PDB entry 3P6Z | X-ray diffraction, 1.70 A resolution | chains A and B of the 3 polymer chains in the assembly

Chain A:
Molecule: Thrombin light chain
Organism: Homo sapiens
Notes: EC 3.4.21.5; fragment: thrombin light chain
Reference sequence: P00734 (THRB_HUMAN); numbering as in UniProt (aligned over 328-363)
Chain sequence (36 residues; each row starts with the number of its first residue):
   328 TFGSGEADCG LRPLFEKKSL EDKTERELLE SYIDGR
Not modelled in the structure: 328-332, 363
Metal / ion sites: Na+ near E348 (its only coordinating residue here)
UniProt features mapped onto this chain:
  - site: R363 (Cleavage)
  - mutagenesis: R363 (R363Q: Loss of cleavage by factor Xa)

Chain B:
Molecule: Thrombin heavy chain
Organism: Homo sapiens
Notes: EC 3.4.21.5; fragment: thrombin heavy chain
Reference sequence: P00734 (THRB_HUMAN); residues 364-622 here = UniProt positions 364-622
Chain sequence (259 residues; numbered 364 to 622; the number before each row is that of its first residue):
   364 IVEGSDAEIG MSPWQVMLFR KSPQELLCGA SLISDRWVLT AAHCLLYPPW DKNFTENDLL
   424 VRIGKHSRTR YERNIEKISM LEKIYIHPRY NWRENLDRDI ALMKLKKPVA FSDYIHPVCL
   484 PDRETAASLL QAGYKGRVTG WGNLKETWTA NVGKGQPSVL QVVNLPIVER PVCKDSTRIR
   544 ITDNMFCAGY KPDEGKRGDA CEGDSGGPFV MKSPFNNRWY QMGIVSWGEG CDRDGKYGFY
   604 THVFRLKKWI QKVIDQFGE
Not modelled in the structure: 514-517
Disulfides: C391-C407, C536-C550, C564-C594
Glycans and other covalent adducts: compound 0G6 linked to H406, S568; N-acetylglucosamine (NAG) linked to N416
Metal / ion sites: Na+ site 1 near F417 (its only coordinating residue here); Na+ site 2: R596, K599
Residues lining bound ligands: 0G6 (D-phenylalanyl-N-[(2S,3S)-6-{[amino(iminio)methyl]amino}-1-chloro-2-hydroxyhexan-3-yl]-L-prolinamide): C391, Y410, W413, E457, N458, L459, I542, D562, A563, C564, E565, G566, D567, V588, S589, W590, G591, E592, G593, C594, G601
UniProt features mapped onto this chain:
  - region: A551 to V573 (High affinity receptor-binding region which is also known as the TP508 peptide)
  - active site (Charge relay system): H406, D462, S568
  - glycosylation: N416 (N-linked (GlcNAc...) (complex) asparagine)
  - natural variant: M380 (M380T: In FA2D), P386 (P386T: Confirmed at protein level), R425 (R425C: In FA2D), R431 (R431H: In FA2D), R461 (R461W: In FA2D), E509 (E509A: In FA2D), G601 (G601V: In FA2D)
  - mutagenesis: S568 (S568A: Loss of catalytic activity; no effect on cleavage at R-198 by factor Xa)

Chain A / chain B interface:
Cross-chain cystine bridges: C336(A)-C482(B)
Residue-residue contacts (60; chain A residue first):
  E333(A) - F474(B)
  E333(A) - P480(B)
  A334(A) - R581(B)  hydrogen bond (backbone-side chain)
  D335(A) - H479(B)  salt bridge
  D335(A) - R581(B)
  C336(A) - P480(B)
  C336(A) - V481(B)
  C336(A) - C482(B)  disulfide
  C336(A) - R581(B)  hydrogen bond (backbone-side chain)
  G337(A) - W377(B)
  G337(A) - P480(B)  hydrogen bond (backbone-backbone)
  G337(A) - C482(B)
  G337(A) - R581(B)
  G337(A) - W582(B)  hydrogen bond (backbone-backbone)
  L338(A) - H479(B)  hydrogen bond (backbone-side chain)
  L338(A) - N580(B)
  L338(A) - R581(B)
  R339(A) - G373(B)
  R339(A) - M374(B)  hydrogen bond (side chain-backbone)
  R339(A) - P376(B)
  R339(A) - W377(B)
  R339(A) - R500(B)
  R339(A) - W582(B)
  P340(A) - S475(B)
  P340(A) - D476(B)
  P340(A) - H479(B)
  L341(A) - D476(B)
  F342(A) - E371(B)
  F342(A) - I372(B)
  F342(A) - G373(B)
  F342(A) - M374(B)  hydrophobic
  E343(A) - K575(B)  salt bridge
  E343(A) - N580(B)
  E343(A) - W582(B)  hydrogen bond
  K344(A) - H479(B)  hydrogen bond
  D349(A) - E371(B)
  D349(A) - M374(B)
  D349(A) - R500(B)  salt bridge
  D349(A) - W582(B)
  K350(A) - E371(B)  hydrogen bond (backbone-side chain)
  T351(A) - R500(B)  hydrogen bond
  T351(A) - N527(B)  hydrogen bond
  E352(A) - R500(B)
  E352(A) - K575(B)  salt bridge
  E354(A) - K498(B)  salt bridge
  E354(A) - N527(B)  hydrogen bond
  E354(A) - Y553(B)  hydrogen bond
  E354(A) - K559(B)  salt bridge
  L355(A) - K498(B)
  L355(A) - G499(B)
  L355(A) - N527(B)
  L355(A) - W582(B)  hydrophobic
  S358(A) - G496(B)
  S358(A) - Y497(B)
  S358(A) - K498(B)  hydrogen bond (side chain-backbone)
  Y359(A) - Y497(B)  hydrogen bond (backbone-side chain)
  Y359(A) - K498(B)  hydrogen bond (side chain-backbone)
  Y359(A) - M574(B)
  Y359(A) - K575(B)
  Y359(A) - P577(B)  hydrophobic
Interface residues without a listed pair, chain A (21 interface residues in all): L356
Interface residues without a listed pair, chain B (34 interface residues in all): I396, S397, D398, Y477, L492, V573, N579

Overview:
21 residues of chain A face 34 of chain B across their interface, with 1 disulfide bond, 16 hydrogen bonds and
6 salt bridges. Among the polar pairs are D335(A)-H479(B), E343(A)-K575(B) and D349(A)-R500(B). Compound 0G6
is covalently linked to H406(B). Covalently linked N-acetylglucosamine: at N416(B).
Here chain A is Thrombin light chain and chain B is Thrombin heavy chain, both from Homo sapiens. Entry 3P6Z
(Structural basis of thrombin mediated factor V activation: essential role of the hirudin-like sequence
Glu666-Glu672 for ...) was determined by X-ray diffraction, deposited together with 3P70.
